9FUM - chains A and F of the 4 polymer chains in the assembly; structure by X-ray diffraction, 2.45 A resolution.

[Chain A]
Protein: 14-3-3 protein zeta/delta
Source organism: Homo sapiens
UniProt: P63104 (1433Z_HUMAN); residues 4-248 here correspond to UniProt positions 1-245 (UniProt number = residue number - 3)
Amino-acid sequence (248 residues; each row starts with the number of its first residue):
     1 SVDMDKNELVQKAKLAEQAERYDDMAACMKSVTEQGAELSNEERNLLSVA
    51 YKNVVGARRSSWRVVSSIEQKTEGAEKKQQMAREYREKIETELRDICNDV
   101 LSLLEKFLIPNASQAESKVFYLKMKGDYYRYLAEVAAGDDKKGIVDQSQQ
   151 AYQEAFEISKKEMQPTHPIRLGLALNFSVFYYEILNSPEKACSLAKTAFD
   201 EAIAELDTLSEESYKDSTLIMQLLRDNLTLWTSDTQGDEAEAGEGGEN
Disordered / not traced: 1-3, 234-248
Sequence notes: expression tag (1-3)
Metal / ion sites: Cd2+ site 1: E8 (shared with 1 residue of chain B); Cd2+ site 2: E73, E76, Q79, E105; Cd2+ site 3: E84, E87, E154
From the paper describing this entry:
  - self-association interface (contacts with another copy of this molecule): A19, R21, D24, S61, Y85, K88, E92

[Chain F]
Protein: Isoform 3 of Microtubule-associated protein 2
UniProt: P15146 (MTAP2_RAT), isoform P15146-3; residues 1-8 here correspond to UniProt positions 432-439 (UniProt number = residue number + 431)
Amino-acid sequence (8 residues; numbered 1 to 8; the number before each row is that of its first residue):
     1 RRLSNVSS
Disordered / not traced: 1, 7-8
Modified residues: S4 (phosphoserine; SEP)
From the paper describing this entry:
  - post-translational modification sites: S4

[Interface between chain A and chain F]
Pairs across the interface - 21 pairs, chain A then chain F:
  K52(A) with V6(F), hydrogen bond (side chain-backbone)
  R59(A) with R2(F); S4(F)
  R63(A) with R2(F)
  K123(A) with N5(F)
  R130(A) with S4(F)
  Y131(A) with S4(F)
  G172(A) with N5(F)
  L175(A) with L3(F); S4(F); N5(F)
  N176(A) with S4(F); N5(F), hydrogen bond
  V179(A) with S4(F)
  E183(A) with R2(F), salt bridge
  L223(A) with L3(F); S4(F)
  N227(A) with R2(F); L3(F), hydrogen bond (side chain-backbone)
  L230(A) with R2(F)
  W231(A) with R2(F)
From the paper, about this interface:
  - specific contacts: Y131(A)-S4(F)
  - interface residues, chain A: E183(A)

[Overview]
The interface between chain A and chain F involves 15 residues on one side and 5 on the other, with 3 hydrogen
bonds and 1 salt bridge. Polar contacts include E183(A)-R2(F), K52(A)-V6(F) and N176(A)-N5(F). The paper
describes a contact between Y131(A) and S4(F). The paper reports the interface residue E183(A); a modification
site at S4(F).
Chain A is 14-3-3 protein zeta/delta (Homo sapiens) and chain F is Isoform 3 of Microtubule-associated protein
2; the structure, Dimeric 14-3-3 zeta in complex with MAP2c peptide containing pS435, was determined by X-ray
diffraction together with 9FVL from the same study.
